PDB entry 7SPJ | electron microscopy, 3.56 A resolution | chains AB1 and EF1 of the 34 polymer chains in the assembly

Chain AB1:
Molecule: TraV
Organism: Salmonella typhi
Reference sequence: Q8KNL2 (Q8KNL2_SALTI); numbering as in UniProt (aligned over 1-204)
Amino-acid sequence (204 residues; numbered 1 to 204; the number before each row is that of its first residue):
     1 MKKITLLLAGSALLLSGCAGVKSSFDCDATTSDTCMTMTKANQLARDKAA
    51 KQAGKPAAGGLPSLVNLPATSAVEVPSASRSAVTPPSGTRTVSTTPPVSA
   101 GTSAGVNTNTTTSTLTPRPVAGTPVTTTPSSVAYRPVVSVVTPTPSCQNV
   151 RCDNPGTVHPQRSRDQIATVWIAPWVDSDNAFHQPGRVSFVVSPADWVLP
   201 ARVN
Not modelled in the structure: 1-17, 55-204

Chain EF1:
Molecule: TraB
Organism: Salmonella typhi
Reference sequence: Q8KNL7 (Q8KNL7_SALTI); residue numbers follow UniProt; this construct covers 1-453
Amino-acid sequence (453 residues; row label = number of the first residue in the row):
     1 MANVNKVVRRRQVALLIALVLGIGAGGAGTWMVSEMNLKKAPPAKAPKGE
    51 PAPDMTGVVNQSFDNKVQRSAIAEAQRLNKETQTEIKKLRTEMGLVSRDL
   101 KGSQDRIRELEDQNQLLQTQLEAGKNFDSLSAEPLPGALASQGKPAPAGN
   151 VPPPTSFWPAGGGQAPAAPVMTPIQRPGMMDSQEFSLPDTGPKKPRFPWI
   201 SSGSFVEAIVVEGADANASVTGDKNTAPMQLRLTGKVQMPNDEEFDLTGC
   251 FVTLEAWGDVSSERAIVRSRSISCKLGDDDIDQKIAGHVSFMGKNGIKGE
   301 VVMRNGQILLYAGGAGFLDGIGKGIEKASSTTVGVGATASMSAADIGQAG
   351 LGGGVSSAAKTLSDYYIKRAEQYHPVIPIGAGNEVTLVFQDGFQLETLEE
   401 ARAKAAARKKQNQPSASSTPAAMPGNTPDMLKQLQDFRVGDTVDPATGQV
   451 VTQ
Not modelled in the structure: 1-193, 332-355, 414-453
Cystine bridges: C250-C274

Chain AB1 / chain EF1 interface:
Pairs across the interface - 23 pairs, chain AB1 then chain EF1:
  F25(AB1) - S262(EF1)
  A29(AB1) - K298(EF1)
  T30(AB1) - K298(EF1)
  T31(AB1) - F291(EF1)
  T31(AB1) - I297(EF1)
  T31(AB1) - K298(EF1)  hydrogen bond (side chain-backbone)
  T31(AB1) - N383(EF1)
  S32(AB1) - N383(EF1)
  T34(AB1) - A381(EF1)
  M36(AB1) - A381(EF1)
  M36(AB1) - G382(EF1)
  M38(AB1) - V211(EF1)  hydrophobic
  M38(AB1) - Q230(EF1)
  N42(AB1) - R232(EF1)  hydrogen bond
  N42(AB1) - F251(EF1)
  A45(AB1) - I209(EF1)  hydrophobic
  A45(AB1) - R232(EF1)
  R46(AB1) - R232(EF1)
  K48(AB1) - I209(EF1)
  K48(AB1) - T234(EF1)
  K48(AB1) - E384(EF1)  salt bridge
  A49(AB1) - T234(EF1)
  A49(AB1) - T248(EF1)
Other interface residues (no listed pair), chain AB1 (17 interface residues in all): C27, D33, A41, Q52
Other interface residues (no listed pair), chain EF1 (23 interface residues in all): E207, V210, E212, M292, G299, E300, P378, G380
The authors on this interface:
  - interface residues, chain AB1: C18(AB1)

In short:
Chain AB1 and chain EF1 form an interface of 17 and 23 residues respectively; the contacts include 2 hydrogen
bonds and 1 salt bridge. Polar pairs include K48(AB1)-E384(EF1), T31(AB1)-K298(EF1) and N42(AB1)-R232(EF1).
The paper reports the interface residue C18(AB1).
Here chain AB1 is TraV and chain EF1 is TraB, both from Salmonella typhi. Entry 7SPJ (Models for C17
reconstruction of Outer Membrane Core Complex (OMCC) of Type IV Secretion System (T4SS) ...) was determined by
electron microscopy, deposited together with 7SPB, 7SPC, 7SPI and 7SPK.
